Entry 4L9Y (X-ray diffraction, 2.10 A resolution); this record covers chains A and E of the 6 polymer chains in the assembly.

Chain A (and E):
Protein: Malyl-CoA lyase
From: Rhodobacter sphaeroides
Notes: EC 4.1.3.24; chain E of this document is another copy of the same molecule, construct and numbering; everything in this record applies to it too
UniProtKB: Q3J5L6 (MCAL_RHOS4); residues 1-318 here = UniProt positions 1-318
Chain sequence (339 residues; row label = number of the first residue in the row; numbers below 1 keep their minus sign (Met-20 is residue -20)):
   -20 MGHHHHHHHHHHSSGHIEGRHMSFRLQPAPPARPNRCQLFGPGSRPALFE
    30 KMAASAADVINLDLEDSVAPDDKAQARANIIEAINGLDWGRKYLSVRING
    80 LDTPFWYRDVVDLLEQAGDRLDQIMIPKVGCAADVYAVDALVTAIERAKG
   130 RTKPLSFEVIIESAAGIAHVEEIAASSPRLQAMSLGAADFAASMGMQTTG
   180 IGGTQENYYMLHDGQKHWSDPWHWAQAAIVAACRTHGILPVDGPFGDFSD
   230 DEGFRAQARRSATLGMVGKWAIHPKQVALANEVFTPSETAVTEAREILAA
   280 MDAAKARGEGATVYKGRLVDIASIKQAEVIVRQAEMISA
Not modelled in the structure: -20 to 1, 316-318 (chain E: -20 to 1, 267-318)
Construct notes: expression tag (-20 to 0)
Ion coordination: Mg2+: Glu141, Asp168
Residues lining bound ligands: propionyl Coenzyme A (1VU): Ala290, Thr291, Val292, Leu297, Asp299, Ala301
Reported in the primary citation:
  - Mg2+ coordination: Glu141, Asp168
  - contacts within the chain: Asp42-Arg76 (hydrogen bond)
  - specificity-determining residues: Ala167 (by similarity / conservation)
  - conformationally variable residues (domain motion, loop rearrangement): Gly174 to Tyr187, Phe263, Thr264, Pro265, Gly295
  - catalytic residues: Arg76, Asp299 (proposed by the authors, not directly observed)

Chain A / chain E interface:
Residue-residue contacts (12; chain A residue first):
  Phe3(A) with Tyr115(E); Asp118(E); Ala119(E); Thr122(E); Arg126(E), hydrogen bond (backbone-side chain)
  Arg4(A) with Arg126(E)
  Tyr115(A) with Phe3(E)
  Asp118(A) with Phe3(E)
  Ala119(A) with Phe3(E)
  Thr122(A) with Phe3(E)
  Arg126(A) with Ser2(E); Phe3(E), hydrogen bond (side chain-backbone)
Interface residues without a listed pair, chain A (8 interface residues in all): Ser2
Interface residues without a listed pair, chain E (8 interface residues in all): Arg4

Summary:
Chain A and chain E each contribute 8 residues to their interface; the contacts include 2 hydrogen bonds. The
hydrogen-bonded pair is Phe3(A)-Arg126(E). Bound to chain A: propionyl Coenzyme A. Glu141(A) and Asp168(A)
coordinate Mg2+. From the paper: catalytic residues Arg76(A) and Asp299(A); Mg2+ coordination by Glu141(A) and
Asp168(A).
Both chains are Malyl-CoA lyase (Rhodobacter sphaeroides). Entry 4L9Y (Crystal Structure of Rhodobacter
sphaeroides malyl-CoA lyase in complex with magnesium, glyoxylate, and propionyl-CoA) was determined by X-ray
diffraction, deposited together with 4L7Z, 4L80 and 4L9Z.
